Entry 2Z38 (X-ray diffraction, 1.80 A resolution); this record covers chain A.

# Chain A
Protein: Chitinase
From: Brassica juncea
Notes: EC 3.2.1.14; fragment: catalytic module
UniProtKB: Q9SQF7 (Q9SQF7_BRAJU); residue numbers follow UniProt; this construct covers 145-389
Sequence (247 residues; row label = number of the first residue in the row):
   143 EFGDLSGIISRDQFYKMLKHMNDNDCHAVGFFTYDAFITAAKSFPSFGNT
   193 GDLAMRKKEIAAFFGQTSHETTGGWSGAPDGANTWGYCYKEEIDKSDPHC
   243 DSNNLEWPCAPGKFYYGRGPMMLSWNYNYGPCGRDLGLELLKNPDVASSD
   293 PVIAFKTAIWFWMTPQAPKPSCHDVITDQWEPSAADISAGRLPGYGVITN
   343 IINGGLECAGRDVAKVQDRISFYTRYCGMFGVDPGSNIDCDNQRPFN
Disulfides: Cys168-Cys230, Cys242-Cys251, Cys350-Cys382
Differences from the reference sequence: cloning artifact (143-144)

# In short
Chain A is Chitinase (Brassica juncea); the structure, Crystal structure of chloride bound Brassica juncea
chitinase catalytic module (Bjchi3), was determined by X-ray diffraction (same publication as 2Z37 and 2Z39).
